6SNH - chains H and L of the 3 polymer chains in the assembly; structure by electron microscopy, 3.90 A resolution.

[Chain H]
Protein: 6AG9 Fab heavy chain
Organism: synthetic construct
Notes: antibody fragment or engineered binder
Chain sequence (234 residues; numbered -2 to 230 plus 1 insertion-coded residue; the number before each row is that of its first residue; numbers below 1 keep their minus sign (Glu-2 is residue -2)):
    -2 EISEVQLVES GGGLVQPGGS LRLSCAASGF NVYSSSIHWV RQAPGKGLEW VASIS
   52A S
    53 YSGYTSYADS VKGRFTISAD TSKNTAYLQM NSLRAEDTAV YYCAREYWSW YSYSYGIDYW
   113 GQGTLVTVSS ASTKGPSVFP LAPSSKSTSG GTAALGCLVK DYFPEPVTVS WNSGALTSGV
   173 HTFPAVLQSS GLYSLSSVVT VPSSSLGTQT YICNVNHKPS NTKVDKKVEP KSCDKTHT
Not modelled in the structure: -2 to 1, 226-230
Cystine bridges: Cys22-Cys95, Cys149-Cys205

[Chain L]
Protein: 6AG9 Fab light chain
Organism: synthetic construct
Notes: antibody fragment or engineered binder
Chain sequence (217 residues; row label = number of the first residue in the row; numbering starts at 0):
     0 SDIQMTQSPS SLSASVGDRV TITCRASQSV SSAVAWYQQK PGKAPKLLIY SASSLYSGVP
    60 SRFSGSRSGT DFTLTISSLQ PEDFATYYCQ QSYWVGYPIT FGQGTKVEIK RTVAAPSVFI
   120 FPPSDSQLKS GTASVVCLLN NFYPREAKVQ WKVDNALQSG NSQESVTEQD SKDSTYSLSS
   180 TLTLSKADYE KHKVYACEVT HQGLSSPVTK SFNRGEC
Not modelled in the structure: 0, 215-216
Cystine bridges: Cys23-Cys88, Cys136-Cys196

[Chain H / chain L interface]
Residue-residue contacts (41):
  His35(H) - Ile98(L)
  Val37(H) - Phe100(L)  hydrophobic
  Gln39(H) - Gln38(L)  hydrogen bond
  Gly44(H) - Tyr87(L)
  Leu45(H) - Pro44(L)  hydrophobic
  Leu45(H) - Tyr87(L)
  Trp47(H) - Pro97(L)  hydrophobic
  Trp47(H) - Ile98(L)  hydrophobic
  Ser52(H) - Val94(L)
  Ser58(H) - Gly95(L)
  Ser58(H) - Pro97(L)
  Tyr94(H) - Lys42(L)
  Tyr94(H) - Ala43(L)  hydrophobic
  Glu98(H) - Ser91(L)  hydrogen bond
  Trp100(H) - Trp93(L)  hydrophobic
  Tyr105(H) - Tyr49(L)
  Tyr105(H) - Ser50(L)
  Ser106(H) - Ala32(L)
  Ile109(H) - Tyr36(L)  hydrogen bond (backbone-side chain)
  Ile109(H) - Leu46(L)
  Trp112(H) - Pro44(L)
  Gly113(H) - Ala43(L)
  Phe131(H) - Ser125(L)
  Phe131(H) - Gln126(L)
  Phe131(H) - Ser129(L)
  Leu133(H) - Phe120(L)  hydrophobic
  Leu133(H) - Val135(L)  hydrophobic
  Ala134(H) - Phe120(L)
  Thr144(H) - Phe118(L)
  Ala146(H) - Phe118(L)  hydrophobic
  Ala146(H) - Phe120(L)
  Lys152(H) - Ser133(L)
  Lys152(H) - Thr182(L)  hydrogen bond
  His173(H) - Asn139(L)
  Phe175(H) - Ser164(L)
  Phe175(H) - Thr166(L)
  Phe175(H) - Ser176(L)
  Phe175(H) - Leu177(L)
  Phe175(H) - Ser178(L)
  Pro176(H) - Val165(L)
  Val190(H) - Leu137(L)  hydrophobic
Interface residues without a listed pair, chain H (36 interface residues in all): Lys43, Tyr56, Tyr107, Gly108, Asp110, Pro135, Leu147, Leu150, Thr174, Gln180
Interface residues without a listed pair, chain L (35 interface residues in all): Tyr92, Gln162

[In short]
36 residues of chain H and 35 residues of chain L are in contact, with 4 hydrogen bonds. Polar pairs include
Gln39(H)-Gln38(L), Glu98(H)-Ser91(L) and Ile109(H)-Tyr36(L).
Here chain H is 6AG9 Fab heavy chain and chain L is 6AG9 Fab light chain, both from synthetic construct. Entry
6SNH (Cryo-EM structure of yeast ALG6 in complex with 6AG9 Fab and Dol25-P-Glc) was determined by electron
microscopy, deposited together with 6SNI.
